7K8K - chain A; structure by X-ray diffraction, 2.70 A resolution.

Chain A:
Protein: Beta-lactamase
From: Mycobacterium tuberculosis
Notes: EC 3.5.2.6
Reference sequence: A0A655AHQ9 (A0A655AHQ9_MYCTX); residues 27-293 here correspond to UniProt positions 4-270 (UniProt number = residue number - 23)
Chain sequence (267 residues; numbered 27 to 293; the number before each row is that of its first residue):
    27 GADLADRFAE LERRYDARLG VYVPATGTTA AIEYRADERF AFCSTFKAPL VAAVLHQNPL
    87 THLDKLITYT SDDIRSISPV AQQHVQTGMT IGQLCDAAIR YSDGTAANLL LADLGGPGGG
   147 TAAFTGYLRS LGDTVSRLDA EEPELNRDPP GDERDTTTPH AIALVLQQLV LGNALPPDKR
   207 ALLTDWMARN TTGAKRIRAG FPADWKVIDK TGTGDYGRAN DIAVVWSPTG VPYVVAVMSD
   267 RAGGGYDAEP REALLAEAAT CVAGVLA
Disordered / not traced: 27-28
Residues lining bound ligands: sulbactam (0RN): S70, K73, S102, I103, E168, P169, N172, R173, T239, G240, D241
Reported in the primary citation:
  - binding site for sulbactam: S70, Q112, E168, N172, R173, T239
  - binding site for trans-enamine intermediate of sulbactam: S70, K73, Q109, T239
  - catalytic residues: S70

Overview:
Bound to chain A: sulbactam. The paper reports the catalytic residue S70; a binding site for sulbactam at S70,
Q112 and E168 among others.
Chain A is Beta-lactamase (Mycobacterium tuberculosis); the structure, Beta-lactamase mixed with Sulbactam,
60ms, was determined by X-ray diffraction (same publication as 7K8E, 7K8F, 7K8H and 7K8L).
